5M3Y - chain A; structure by X-ray diffraction, 2.30 A resolution.

== Chain A ==
Molecule: Angiotensinogen
Organism: Homo sapiens
UniProtKB: P01019 (ANGT_HUMAN); residues 1-452 here correspond to UniProt positions 34-485 (UniProt number = residue number + 33)
Amino-acid sequence (458 residues; row label = number of the first residue in the row):
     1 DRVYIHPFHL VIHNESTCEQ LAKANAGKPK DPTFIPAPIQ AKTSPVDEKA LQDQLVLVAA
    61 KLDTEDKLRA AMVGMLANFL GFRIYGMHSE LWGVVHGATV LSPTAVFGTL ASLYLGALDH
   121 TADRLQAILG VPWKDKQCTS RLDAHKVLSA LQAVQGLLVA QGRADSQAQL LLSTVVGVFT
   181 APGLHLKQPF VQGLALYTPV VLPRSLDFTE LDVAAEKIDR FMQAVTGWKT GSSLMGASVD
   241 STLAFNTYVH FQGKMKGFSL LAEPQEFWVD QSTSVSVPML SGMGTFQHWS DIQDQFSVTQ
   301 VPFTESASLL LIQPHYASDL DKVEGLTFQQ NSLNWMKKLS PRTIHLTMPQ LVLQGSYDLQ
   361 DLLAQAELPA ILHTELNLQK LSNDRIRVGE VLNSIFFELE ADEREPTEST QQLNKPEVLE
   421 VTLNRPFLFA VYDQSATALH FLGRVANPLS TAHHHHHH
Not modelled in the structure: 19-29, 162-168, 403-416, 451-458
Differences from the reference sequence: engineered mutation Q137 (Asn170 in P01019), S232 (Cys265 in P01019), Q271 (Asn304 in P01019), Q295 (Asn328 in P01019), S308 (Cys341 in P01019); expression tag (453-458)
Disulfides: C18-C138
Covalent attachments: N-acetylglucosamine (NAG) linked to N14
Reported in the primary citation:
  - post-translational modification sites: N14
  - binding site for N-acetylglucosamine: N14, S16, T17, K146
  - disease-associated variants - L10F (2-fold): increased catalytic activity on renin (citing earlier work)
  - disease-associated variants - M235T: increased expression (citing earlier work)
  - mutagenesis - N334T: unchanged catalytic activity
  - mutagenesis - N14Q (2.5-fold), N14Q/N137Q/N271Q/N295Q (2.5-fold): increased catalytic activity

== Summary ==
Covalently linked N-acetylglucosamine: at N14. The paper reports a binding site for N-acetylglucosamine at
N14, S16 and T17 among others; N14Q and N14Q/N137Q/N271Q/N295Q increase catalytic activity; 5 substitutions
were tested in all.
Chain A is Angiotensinogen (Homo sapiens); the structure, Crystal structure of human glycosylated
angiotensinogen, was determined by X-ray diffraction together with 6I3F, 6I3I and 5M3X from the same study.
